Entry 8V6H (electron microscopy, 11.11 A resolution (very low resolution: no residue pairs are listed; an interface is given only as per-side residue counts)); this record covers chains C and D of the 6 polymer chains in the assembly.

# Chain C
Name: DNA primase large subunit
From: Xenopus laevis
UniProt: A0A1L8G3G3 (A0A1L8G3G3_XENLA); residue numbers follow UniProt; this construct covers 1-513
Amino-acid sequence (513 residues; row label = number of the first residue in the row):
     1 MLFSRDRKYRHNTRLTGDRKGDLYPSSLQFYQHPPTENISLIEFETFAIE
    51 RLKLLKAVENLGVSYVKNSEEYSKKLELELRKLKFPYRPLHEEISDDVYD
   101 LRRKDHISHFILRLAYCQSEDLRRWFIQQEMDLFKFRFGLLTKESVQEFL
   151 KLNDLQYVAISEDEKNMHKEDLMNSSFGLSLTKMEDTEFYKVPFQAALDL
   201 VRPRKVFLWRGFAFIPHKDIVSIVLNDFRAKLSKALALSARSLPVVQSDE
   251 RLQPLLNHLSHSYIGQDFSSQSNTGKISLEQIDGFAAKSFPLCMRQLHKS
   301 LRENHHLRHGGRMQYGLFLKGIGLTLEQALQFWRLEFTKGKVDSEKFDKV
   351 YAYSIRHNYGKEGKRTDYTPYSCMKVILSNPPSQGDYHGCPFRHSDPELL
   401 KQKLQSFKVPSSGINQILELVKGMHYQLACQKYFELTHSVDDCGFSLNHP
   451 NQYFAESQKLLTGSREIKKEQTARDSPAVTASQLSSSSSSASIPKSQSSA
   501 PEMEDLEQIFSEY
Not modelled in the structure: 1-15, 265-276, 463-513
Metal / ion sites: 4Fe-4S cluster Fe: Cys293, Cys373, Cys390, Cys430
Residues lining bound ligands: 4Fe-4S cluster (SF4): Pro291, Leu292, Cys293, Cys373, Val376, Cys390, Pro391, Phe392, Tyr426, Gln427, Cys430, Leu447, Pro450

# Chain D
Name: DNA primase
From: Xenopus laevis
UniProt: Q800A4 (Q800A4_XENLA); numbering as in UniProt (aligned over 1-420)
Amino-acid sequence (423 residues; row label = number of the first residue in the row; numbers below 1 keep their minus sign (Gly-2 is residue -2)):
    -2 GPHMDLSVYDPASLPDVLPLYYRRLFPFYQYFRWLNYGGVVKNYFQHREF
    48 SFTLKDDVYVRYQSFNNQSELEKEMQKMCPYKIDIGAVYSHRPSLHNTVK
    98 SGTFQAQEKELVFDIDMTDYDDVRRCCSSADICPKCWTLMTIAVRILDRA
   148 LAEDFGFKHRLWVYSGRRGVHCWVCDDSARKLSQAERSAVAEYLSVVKGG
   198 EETIKKVQLPETIHPFIGKSLKMVERYFEKYALVDQDILENKQCWDKVIA
   248 LVPEVARESLLREFSKARSSVERWDKLSSCLEATGKDFRRYSNIPKEIML
   298 QFCYPRLDVNVSKGLNHLLKSPFSVHPKTGRISVPIDCKKLDQFDPFSVP
   348 TISLICSELDNVSKKEEDEDSAGEGEPEAKKRTRDYKRTSLAPYIKVFEQ
   398 FLDKLDQSRKGELLNKSDLKKEF
Not modelled in the structure: -2 to 5, 282-285, 360-378, 410-420
Sequence notes: expression tag (-2 to 0)
Metal / ion sites: Zn2+: Cys123, Cys124, Cys130, Cys133

# Interface between chain C and chain D
At this resolution (11 A) residue pairs are not listed: 17 residues of chain C and 23 of chain D lie at the interface.

# In short
17 residues of chain C and 23 residues of chain D are in contact. Ligands of chain C: 4Fe-4S cluster.
Cys293(C), Cys373(C), Cys390(C) and Cys430(C) coordinate a 4Fe-4S cluster Fe ion. The Zn2+ site is built by
Cys123(D), Cys124(D), Cys130(D) and Cys133(D).
Chain C is DNA primase large subunit and chain D is DNA primase, both from Xenopus laevis; the structure, DNA
initiation complex (configuration 2) of Xenopus laevis DNA polymerase alpha-primase, was determined by
electron microscopy together with 8G99, 8G9F, 8G9L, 8G9N, 8G9O, 8UCU and 8 further entries from the same
study.
